4GQF - chain A; structure by X-ray diffraction, 2.30 A resolution.

Chain A:
Name: Thiol peroxidase
Organism: Aeropyrum pernix
Notes: EC 1.11.1.15
Reference sequence: Q9YA14 (Q9YA14_AERPE); residues 5-164 here correspond to UniProt positions 2-161 (UniProt number = residue number - 3)
Sequence (164 residues; row label = number of the first residue in the row):
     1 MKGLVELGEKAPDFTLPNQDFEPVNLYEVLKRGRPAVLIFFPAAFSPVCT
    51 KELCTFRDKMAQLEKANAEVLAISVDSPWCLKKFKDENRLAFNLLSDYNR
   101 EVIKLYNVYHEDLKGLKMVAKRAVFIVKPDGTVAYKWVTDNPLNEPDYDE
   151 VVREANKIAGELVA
Not modelled in the structure: 1
Sequence notes: expression tag (1-4)
Modified residues: Mse1 (selenomethionine); Mse60 (selenomethionine; parent Met); Mse118 (selenomethionine; parent Met)
Disulfide bonds: Cys49-Cys54
Reported in the primary citation:
  - binding site for sulfate ion: His110
  - catalytic residues: Cys54 (by similarity / conservation)

In short:
The paper reports the catalytic residue Cys54; a binding site for sulfate ion at His110.
Chain A is Thiol peroxidase (Aeropyrum pernix); the structure, Aeropyrum pernix Peroxiredoxin Q Enzyme in the
Locally Unfolded Conformation, was determined by X-ray diffraction, deposited together with 4G2E and 4GQC.
